4J2D - chains A and P of the 3 polymer chains in the assembly; structure by X-ray diffraction, 1.76 A resolution.

# Chain A
Molecule: DNA polymerase
Source organism: Enterobacteria phage RB69
Notes: EC 2.7.7.7
UniProt: Q38087 (DPOL_BPR69); numbering as in UniProt (aligned over 1-901)
Amino-acid sequence (901 residues; each row starts with the number of its first residue):
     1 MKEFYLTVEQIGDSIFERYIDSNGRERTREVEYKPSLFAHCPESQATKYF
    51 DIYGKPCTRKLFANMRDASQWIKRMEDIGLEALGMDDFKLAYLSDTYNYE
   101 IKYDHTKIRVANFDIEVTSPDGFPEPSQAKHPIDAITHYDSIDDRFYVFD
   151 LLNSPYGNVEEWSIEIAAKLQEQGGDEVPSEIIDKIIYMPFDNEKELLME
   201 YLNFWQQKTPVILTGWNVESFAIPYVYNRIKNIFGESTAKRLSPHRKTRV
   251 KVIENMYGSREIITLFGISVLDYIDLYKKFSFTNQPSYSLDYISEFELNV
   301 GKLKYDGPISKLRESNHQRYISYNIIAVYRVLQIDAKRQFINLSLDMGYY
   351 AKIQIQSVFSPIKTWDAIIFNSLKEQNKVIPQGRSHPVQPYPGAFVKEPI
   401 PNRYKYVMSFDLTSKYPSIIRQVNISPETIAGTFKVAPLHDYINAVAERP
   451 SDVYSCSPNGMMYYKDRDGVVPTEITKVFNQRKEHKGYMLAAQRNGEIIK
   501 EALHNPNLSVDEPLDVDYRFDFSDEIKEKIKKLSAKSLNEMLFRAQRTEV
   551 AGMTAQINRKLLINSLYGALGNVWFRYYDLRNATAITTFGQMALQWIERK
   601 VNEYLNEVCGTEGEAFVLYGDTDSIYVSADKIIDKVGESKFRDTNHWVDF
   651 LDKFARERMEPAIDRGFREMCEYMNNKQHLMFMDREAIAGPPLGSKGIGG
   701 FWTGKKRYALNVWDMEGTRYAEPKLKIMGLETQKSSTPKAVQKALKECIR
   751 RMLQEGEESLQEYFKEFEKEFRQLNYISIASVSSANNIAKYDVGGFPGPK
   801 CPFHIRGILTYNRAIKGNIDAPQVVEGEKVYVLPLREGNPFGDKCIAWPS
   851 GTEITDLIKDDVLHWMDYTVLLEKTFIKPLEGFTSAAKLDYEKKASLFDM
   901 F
Differences from the reference sequence: engineered mutation Ala-222 (Asp in Q38087), Ala-327 (Asp in Q38087), Lys-415 (Leu in Q38087)
Swiss-Prot annotation at these positions:
  - region: Thr-248 to Thr-264 (Beta hairpin), Lys-705 to Tyr-708 (Binding of DNA in B-conformation), Leu-897 to Phe-901 (Interaction with the polymerase clamp)
  - binding site (Mg(2+)): Asp-114, Glu-116, Asp-411, Leu-412, Asp-623
  - binding site (substrate): Ser-414, Tyr-416, Arg-482, Lys-560
  - site: Asp-621 (Optimization of metal coordination by the polymerase active site), Lys-706 (Optimization of metal coordination by the polymerase active site), Asp-714 (Essential for viral replication)
  - mutagenesis: Leu-561 (L561A: No effect on the ability to recognize damaged DNA. Increase in probability of nucleotide incorporation), Ser-565 (S565G: Increased incorporation efficiency of correct dNMPs; when associated with A-567), Tyr-567 (Y567A: Inserts both dCMP and dAMP opposite 8-oxoG rapidly and with equal efficiency. 100-fold increase of dAMP and dGMP when situated opposite guanidinohydantoin ...), Asp-621 (D621A: Drastic decrease in the efficiency of incorporation of dGMP), Lys-706 (K706A: Almost complete loss of polymerase activity), Asp-714 (D714A: Complete loss of viral replication)
Ion coordination: Ca2+ site 1 near Glu-116 (its only coordinating residue here); Ca2+ site 2 near Asn-232 (its only coordinating residue here); Ca2+ site 3: Asp-411, Leu-412, Asp-623 (together with dTTP); Ca2+ site 4: Asp-411, Ser-624 (together with dTTP); Ca2+ site 5: Asn-505, Asn-507, Lys-531; Ca2+ site 6: Glu-660, Asp-684; Ca2+ site 7: Glu-686, Glu-716; Ca2+ site 8 near Glu-716 (its only coordinating residue here); Ca2+ site 9: Leu-857, Asp-860, Asp-861
Small-molecule neighbours: dTTP (TTP): Asp-411, Leu-412, Thr-413, Ser-414, Lys-415, Tyr-416, Pro-417, Arg-482, Lys-486, Lys-560, Asn-564, Tyr-567, Thr-622, Asp-623

# Chain P
Molecule: 13-nt DNA strand
Sequence (13 nucleotides; row label = number of the first residue in the row):
   103 GCGGACTGCTTAT

# Interface between chain A and chain P
Contacting residue pairs (26; chain A residue first):
  Asn-284(A) / DT112(P)  sugar contact
  Asn-284(A) / DT113(P)  hydrogen bond to the phosphate
  Asp-621(A) / DT115(P)  sugar contact
  Thr-622(A) / DT115(P)  sugar contact
  Lys-706(A) / DA114(P)  hydrogen bond to the base
  Tyr-708(A) / DT115(P)  hydrogen bond to the phosphate
  Met-728(A) / DA114(P)  phosphate contact
  Met-728(A) / DT115(P)  phosphate contact
  Gly-729(A) / DT113(P)  phosphate contact
  Gly-729(A) / DA114(P)  hydrogen bond to the phosphate
  Gln-733(A) / DT113(P)  sugar contact
  Lys-734(A) / DT113(P)  sugar contact
  Ser-735(A) / DT112(P)  phosphate contact
  Ser-735(A) / DT113(P)  hydrogen bond to the phosphate
  Ser-783(A) / DC111(P)  sugar contact
  Ser-783(A) / DT112(P)  phosphate contact
  Ser-784(A) / DC111(P)  phosphate contact
  Ser-784(A) / DT112(P)  hydrogen bond to the phosphate
  Ala-785(A) / DC111(P)  phosphate contact
  Asn-786(A) / DC111(P)  hydrogen bond to the phosphate
  Lys-790(A) / DG110(P)  salt bridge to the phosphate
  Tyr-791(A) / DT109(P)  hydrogen bond to the phosphate
  Tyr-791(A) / DG110(P)  hydrogen bond to the phosphate
  Pro-802(A) / DG110(P)  sugar contact
  His-804(A) / DG110(P)  phosphate contact
  His-804(A) / DC111(P)  salt bridge to the phosphate
Also at the interface, not in a pair above, chain A (23 interface residues in all): Ile-727, Ser-736, Val-782, Asn-787, Lys-829

# In short
Chain A and chain P form an interface of 23 and 7 residues respectively, with 9 hydrogen bonds and 2 salt
bridges. Among the polar pairs are Lys-706(A)/DA114(P), Asn-284(A)/DT113(P) and Tyr-708(A)/DT115(P). Ligands
of chain A: dTTP.
Here chain A is DNA polymerase (Enterobacteria phage RB69) and chain P is a 13-nt DNA strand. Entry 4J2D (RB69
DNA Polymerase L415K Ternary Complex) was determined by X-ray diffraction.
